3OFN - chains C and G of the 9 polymer chains in the assembly; structure by X-ray diffraction, 3.20 A resolution.

Chain C:
Name: ATP synthase subunit alpha
From: Saccharomyces cerevisiae
Notes: EC 3.6.3.14
UniProtKB: P07251 (ATPA_YEAST); residues 1-510 here correspond to UniProt positions 36-545 (UniProt number = residue number + 35)
Sequence (510 residues; row label = number of the first residue in the row):
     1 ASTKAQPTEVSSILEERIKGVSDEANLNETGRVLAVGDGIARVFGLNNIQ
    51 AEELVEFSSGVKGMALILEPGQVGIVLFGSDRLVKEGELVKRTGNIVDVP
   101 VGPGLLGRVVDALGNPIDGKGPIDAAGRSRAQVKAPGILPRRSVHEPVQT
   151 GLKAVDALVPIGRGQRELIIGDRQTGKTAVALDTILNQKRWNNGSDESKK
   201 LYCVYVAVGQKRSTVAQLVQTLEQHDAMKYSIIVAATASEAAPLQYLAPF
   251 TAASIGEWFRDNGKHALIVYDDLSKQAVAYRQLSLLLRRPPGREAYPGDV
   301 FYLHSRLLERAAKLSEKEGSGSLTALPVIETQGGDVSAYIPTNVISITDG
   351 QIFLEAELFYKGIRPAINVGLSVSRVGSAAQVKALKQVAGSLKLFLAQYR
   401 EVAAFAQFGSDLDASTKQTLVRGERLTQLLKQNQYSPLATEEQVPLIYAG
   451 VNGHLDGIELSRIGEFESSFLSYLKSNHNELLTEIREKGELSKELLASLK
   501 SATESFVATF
Disordered / not traced: 1-25, 510
Differences from the reference sequence: engineered mutation I67 (Asn102 in P07251)
Ion coordination: Mg2+: T178 (together with AMP-PNP)
Ligand contacts: AMP-PNP (ANP; phosphoaminophosphonic acid-adenylate ester): D172, R173, Q174, T175, G176, K177, T178, A179, E330, F359, R364, P365, Q432, N433, Q434
Swiss-Prot annotation at these positions:
  - binding site (ATP): G171 to T178
  - site: S372 (Required for activity)
  - modified residue (Phosphoserine): S22, S143

Chain G:
Name: ATP synthase subunit gamma
From: Saccharomyces cerevisiae
Notes: EC 3.6.3.14
UniProtKB: P38077 (ATPG_YEAST); residues 1-278 here correspond to UniProt positions 34-311 (UniProt number = residue number + 33)
Sequence (278 residues; each row starts with the number of its first residue):
     1 ATLKEVEMRLKSIKNIEKITKTMKIVASTRLSKAEKAKISAKKMDEAEQL
    51 FYKNAETKNLDVEATETGAPKELIVAITSDKGLCGSIHSQLAKAVRRHLN
   101 DQPNADIVTIGDKIKMQLLRTHPNNIKLSINGIGKDAPTFQESALIADKL
   151 LSVMKAGTYPKISIFYNDPVSSLSFEPSEKPIFNAKTIEQSPSFGKFEID
   201 TDANVPRDLFEYTLANQMLTAMAQGYAAEISARRNAMDNASKNAGDMINR
   251 YSILYNRTRQAVITNELVDIITGASSLG
Disordered / not traced: 63-70, 277-278

Interface between chain C and chain G:
Contacting residue pairs - 9 pairs, chain C then chain G:
  G292(C) with D269(G)
  R293(C) with D269(G)
  E294(C) with D269(G), hydrogen bond (backbone-side chain)
  A295(C) with D269(G), hydrogen bond (backbone-side chain)
  D335(C) with T2(G)
  S337(C) with K4(G), hydrogen bond
  G409(C) with K113(G), hydrogen bond (backbone-side chain)
  S410(C) with M116(G)
  D411(C) with K115(G), salt bridge
Interface residues without a listed pair, chain C (11 interface residues in all): R288, P291
Interface residues without a listed pair, chain G (10 interface residues in all): D112, T272, G273, S276

Summary:
The interface between chain C and chain G involves 11 residues on one side and 10 on the other, with 4
hydrogen bonds and 1 salt bridge. Among the polar pairs are D411(C)-K115(G), E294(C)-D269(G) and
A295(C)-D269(G). Ligands of chain C: AMP-PNP.
Chain C is ATP synthase subunit alpha and chain G is ATP synthase subunit gamma, both from Saccharomyces
cerevisiae; the structure, Structure of four mutant forms of yeast F1 ATPase: alpha-N67I, was determined by
X-ray diffraction together with 3OE7 and 3OEH from the same study.
